7RIM - chains A and H of the 13 polymer chains in the assembly; structure by X-ray diffraction, 2.90 A resolution.

[Chain A]
Name: DNA-directed RNA polymerase II subunit RPB1
From: Saccharomyces cerevisiae (strain ATCC 204508 / S288c)
Notes: EC 2.7.7.6
UniProt: P04050 (RPB1_YEAST); residues 1-1733 here = UniProt positions 1-1733
Sequence (1733 residues; each row starts with the number of its first residue):
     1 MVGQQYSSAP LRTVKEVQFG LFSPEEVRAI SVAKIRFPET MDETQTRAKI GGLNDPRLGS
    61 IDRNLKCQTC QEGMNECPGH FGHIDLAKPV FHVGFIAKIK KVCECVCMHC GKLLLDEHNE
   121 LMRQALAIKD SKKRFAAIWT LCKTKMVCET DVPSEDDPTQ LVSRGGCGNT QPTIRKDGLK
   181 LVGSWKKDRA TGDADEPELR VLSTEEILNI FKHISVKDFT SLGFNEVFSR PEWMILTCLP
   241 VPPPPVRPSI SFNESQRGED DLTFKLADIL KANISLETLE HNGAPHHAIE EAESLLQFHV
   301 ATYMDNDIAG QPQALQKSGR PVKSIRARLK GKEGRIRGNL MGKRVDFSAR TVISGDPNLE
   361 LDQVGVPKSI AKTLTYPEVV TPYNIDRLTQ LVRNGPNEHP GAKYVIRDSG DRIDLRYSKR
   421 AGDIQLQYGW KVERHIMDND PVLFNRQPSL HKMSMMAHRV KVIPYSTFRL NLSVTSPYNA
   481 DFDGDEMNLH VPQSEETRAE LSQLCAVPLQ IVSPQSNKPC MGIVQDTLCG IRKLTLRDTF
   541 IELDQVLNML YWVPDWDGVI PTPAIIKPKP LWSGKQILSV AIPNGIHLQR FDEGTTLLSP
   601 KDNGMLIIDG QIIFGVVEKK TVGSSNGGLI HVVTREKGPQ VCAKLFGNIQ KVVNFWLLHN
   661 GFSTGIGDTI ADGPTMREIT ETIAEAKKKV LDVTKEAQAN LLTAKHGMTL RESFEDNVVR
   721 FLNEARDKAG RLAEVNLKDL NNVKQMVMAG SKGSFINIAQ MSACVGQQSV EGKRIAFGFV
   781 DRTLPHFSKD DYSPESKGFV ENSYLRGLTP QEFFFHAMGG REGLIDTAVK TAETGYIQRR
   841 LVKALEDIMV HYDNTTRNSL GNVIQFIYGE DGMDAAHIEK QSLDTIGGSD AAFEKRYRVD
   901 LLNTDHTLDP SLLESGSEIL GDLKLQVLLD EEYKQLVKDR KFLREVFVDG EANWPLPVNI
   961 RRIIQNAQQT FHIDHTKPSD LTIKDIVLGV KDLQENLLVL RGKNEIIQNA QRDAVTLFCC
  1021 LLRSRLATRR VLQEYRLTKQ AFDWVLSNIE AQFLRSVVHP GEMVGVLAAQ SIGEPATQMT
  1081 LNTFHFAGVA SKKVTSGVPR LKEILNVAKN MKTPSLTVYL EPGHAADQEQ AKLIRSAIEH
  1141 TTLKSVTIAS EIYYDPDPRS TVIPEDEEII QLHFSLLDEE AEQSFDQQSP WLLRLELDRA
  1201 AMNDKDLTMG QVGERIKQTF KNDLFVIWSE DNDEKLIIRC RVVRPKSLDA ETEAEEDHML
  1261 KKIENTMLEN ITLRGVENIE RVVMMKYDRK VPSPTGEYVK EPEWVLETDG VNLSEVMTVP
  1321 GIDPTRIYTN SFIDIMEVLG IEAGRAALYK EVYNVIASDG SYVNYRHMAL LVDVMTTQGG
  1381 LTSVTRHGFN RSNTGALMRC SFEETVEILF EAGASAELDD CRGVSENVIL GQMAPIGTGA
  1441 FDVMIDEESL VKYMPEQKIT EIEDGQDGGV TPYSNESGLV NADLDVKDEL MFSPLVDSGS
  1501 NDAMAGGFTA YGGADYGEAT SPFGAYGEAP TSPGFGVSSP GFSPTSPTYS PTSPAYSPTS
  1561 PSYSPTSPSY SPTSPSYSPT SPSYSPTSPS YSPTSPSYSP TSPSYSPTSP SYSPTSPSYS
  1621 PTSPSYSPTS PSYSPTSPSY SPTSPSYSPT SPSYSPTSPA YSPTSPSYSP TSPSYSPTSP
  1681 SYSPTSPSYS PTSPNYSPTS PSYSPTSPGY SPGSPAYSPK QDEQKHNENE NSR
Disordered / not traced: 1-2, 154-160, 187-198, 250-256, 1082-1091, 1177-1187, 1244-1256, 1447-1733
Ion coordination: Zn2+ site 1: Cys67, Cys70, Cys77, His80; Zn2+ site 2: Cys107, Cys110, Cys167; Mg2+: Asp483, Asp485 (shared with 1 residue of chain R)
Ligand contacts: 5N0 (3-({3-[(3-{[4-({4-[(4-{[4-({(2R)-2-amino-4-[(1-methyl-4-{[1-methyl-4-({1-methyl-4-[(1-methyl-1H-imidazole-2-carbonyl)amino]-1H-imidazole-2-carbonyl}amino)-1H-pyrrole-2-carbonyl]amino}-1H-pyrrole-2-carbonyl)amino]butanoyl}amino)-1-methyl-1H-imidazole-2-carbonyl]amino}-1-methyl-1H-pyrrole-2-carbonyl)amino]-1-methyl-1H-pyrrole-2-carbonyl}amino)-1-methyl-1H-pyrrole-2-carbonyl]amino}propyl)(methyl)amino]propyl}carbamoyl)benzoic acid): Arg1386, His1387, Glu1404
UniProt features mapped onto this chain:
  - region: Pro248 to Asp260 (Lid loop), Asn306 to Lys323 (Rudder loop), Pro810 to Glu822 (Bridging helix)
  - binding site (Zn(2+)): Cys67, Cys70, Cys77, His80, Cys107, Cys110, Cys148, Cys167
  - binding site (Mg(2+)): Asp481, Asp483, Asp485
  - modified residue: Thr1471 (Phosphothreonine)
  - cross-link (Glycyl lysine isopeptide (Lys-Gly)): Lys695 (interchain with G-Cter in ubiquitin), Lys1246 (interchain with G-Cter in ubiquitin), Lys1350 (interchain with G-Cter in ubiquitin)
  - natural variant: Ser1653 to Pro1659 (deletion: In strain: A364A)
  - mutagenesis: Lys1246 (K1246R: Impairs ubiquitination during transcription stress)
From the paper describing this entry:
  - binding site for 5N0: His1387

[Chain H]
Name: DNA-directed RNA polymerases I, II, and III subunit RPABC3
From: Saccharomyces cerevisiae (strain ATCC 204508 / S288c)
UniProt: P20436 (RPAB3_YEAST); residue numbers follow UniProt; this construct covers 1-146
Sequence (146 residues; row label = number of the first residue in the row):
     1 MSNTLFDDIF QVSEVDPGRY NKVCRIEAAS TTQDQCKLTL DINVELFPVA AQDSLTVTIA
    61 SSLNLEDTPA NDSSATRSWR PPQAGDRSLA DDYDYVMYGT AYKFEEVSKD LIAVYYSFGG
   121 LLMRLEGNYR NLNNLKQENA YLLIRR
Disordered / not traced: 1, 64-75
UniProt features mapped onto this chain:
  - region: Asp16 to Thr39 (Non-specific ssDNA binding)
  - modified residue: Ser2 (N-acetylserine), Thr68 (Phosphothreonine)

[Chain A / chain H interface]
Contacting residue pairs (63; chain A residue first):
  Arg537(A) with Tyr20(H), hydrogen bond; Val23(H); Arg25(H); Asp41(H), salt bridge; Gly120(H), hydrogen bond (side chain-backbone); Leu121(H); Leu122(H)
  Asp538(A) with Tyr20(H); Asn21(H), hydrogen bond (side chain-backbone); Lys22(H), hydrogen bond (side chain-backbone); Val23(H)
  Phe540(A) with Asn43(H); Leu121(H), hydrophobic
  Leu543(A) with Trp79(H), hydrophobic
  Val559(A) with Ser78(H)
  Ile560(A) with Ser78(H), hydrogen bond (backbone-side chain); Trp79(H), hydrogen bond (backbone-backbone)
  Pro561(A) with Trp79(H)
  Pro563(A) with Trp79(H); Tyr98(H)
  Ala564(A) with Met97(H); Tyr98(H), hydrogen bond (backbone-backbone); Phe118(H)
  Ile565(A) with Asn43(H); Leu46(H), hydrophobic; Tyr95(H); Val96(H); Met97(H), hydrophobic
  Ile566(A) with Val96(H), hydrogen bond (backbone-backbone); Tyr98(H), hydrophobic; Tyr141(H), hydrophobic
  Lys567(A) with Asp91(H), salt bridge; Asp92(H); Tyr93(H), hydrogen bond (side chain-backbone); Asp94(H); Tyr95(H); Val96(H), hydrogen bond (backbone-backbone)
  Pro568(A) with Leu46(H); Asp94(H)
  Pro570(A) with Trp79(H), hydrophobic
  Leu571(A) with Leu46(H), hydrophobic
  Trp572(A) with Trp79(H), hydrophobic
  Ser573(A) with Gly119(H), hydrogen bond (side chain-backbone)
  Lys575(A) with Gly119(H); Gly120(H)
  Leu597(A) with Tyr102(H), hydrogen bond (backbone-side chain); Lys103(H); Tyr115(H), hydrophobic; Leu122(H)
  Leu598(A) with Arg25(H); Thr39(H); Tyr115(H); Leu122(H)
  Pro600(A) with Arg25(H)
  Lys601(A) with Tyr20(H)
  Asp602(A) with Tyr20(H)
  Leu606(A) with Tyr102(H), hydrophobic
  Ile613(A) with Tyr102(H), hydrophobic; Ser117(H), hydrogen bond (backbone-side chain); Gly120(H); Leu122(H)
  Phe614(A) with Leu122(H), hydrophobic
  Asp739(A) with Arg19(H), salt bridge
Also at the interface, not in a pair above, chain A (33 interface residues in all): Gly558, Thr562, Lys569, Gln576, Ser599, Met748
Also at the interface, not in a pair above, chain H (34 interface residues in all): Glu27, Thr76, Arg77, Pro81

[Overview]
The interface between chain A and chain H involves 33 residues on one side and 34 on the other; the contacts
include 13 hydrogen bonds and 3 salt bridges. Polar contacts include Arg537(A)-Asp41(H), Lys567(A)-Asp91(H)
and Asp739(A)-Arg19(H). Chain A binds compound 5N0. The paper reports a binding site for 5N0 at His1387(A).
Here chain A is DNA-directed RNA polymerase II subunit RPB1 and chain H is DNA-directed RNA polymerases I, II,
and III subunit RPABC3, both from Saccharomyces cerevisiae (strain ATCC 204508 / S288c). Entry 7RIM (RNA
polymerase II elongation complex with hairpin polyamide Py-Im 1, scaffold 1) was determined by X-ray
diffraction together with 7RIP, 7RIQ, 7RIW, 7RIX and 7RIY from the same study.
